Entry 7NWZ (X-ray diffraction, 4.17 A resolution (low resolution: residue-level contacts below are approximate; hydrogen-bond / salt-bridge calls are withheld)); this record covers chains D and E of the 3 polymer chains in the assembly.

# Chain D
Protein: ALK and LTK ligand 2
From: Homo sapiens
Reference sequence: Q6UX46 (ALKL2_HUMAN); residue numbers follow UniProt; this construct covers 78-152
Chain sequence (81 residues; numbered 78 to 158; the number before each row is that of its first residue):
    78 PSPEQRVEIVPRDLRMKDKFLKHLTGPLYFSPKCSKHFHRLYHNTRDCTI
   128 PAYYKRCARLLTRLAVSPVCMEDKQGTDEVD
Not modelled in the structure: 78-91, 150-158
Sequence notes: expression tag (153-158)
Disulfides: Cys111-Cys147, Cys125-Cys134
What the authors report for this chain:
  - mutagenesis - H100A: decreased binding to LTK
  - mutagenesis - F97E, H100A, R123E/R136E: decreased growth with ALK tyrosine kinase receptor (chain E)

# Chain E
Protein: ALK tyrosine kinase receptor
From: Homo sapiens
Notes: EC 2.7.10.1
Reference sequence: Q9UM73 (ALK_HUMAN); numbering as in UniProt (aligned over 648-985)
Chain sequence (344 residues; row label = number of the first residue in the row):
   648 TAPKSRNLFERNPNKELKPGENSPRQTPIFDPTVHWLFTTCGASGPHGPT
   698 QAQCNNAYQNSNLSVEVGSEGPLKGIQIWKVPATDTYSISGYGAAGGKGG
   748 KNTMMRSHGVSVLGIFNLEKDDMLYILVGQQGEDACPSTNQLIQKVCIGE
   798 NNVIEEEIRVNRSVHEWAGGGGGGGGATYVFKMKDGVPVPLIIAAGGGGR
   848 AYGAKTDTFHPERLENNSSVLGLNGNSGAAGGGGGWNDNTSLLWAGKSLQ
   898 EGATGGHSCPQAMKKWGWETRGGFGGGGGGCSSGGGGGGYIGGNAASNND
   948 PEMDGEDGVSFISPLGILYTPALKVMEGHGEVNIKHYLGTDEVD
Not modelled in the structure: 648-678, 986-991
Sequence notes: expression tag (986-991)
Swiss-Prot annotation at these positions:
  - glycosylation (N-linked (GlcNAc...) asparagine): Asn709, Asn808, Asn863, Asn864, Asn886
Disulfides: Cys688-Cys701, Cys783-Cys794, Cys906-Cys928
Covalent attachments: N-acetylglucosamine (NAG) linked to Asn808
What the authors report for this chain:
  - mutagenesis - M751T: abolished growth in response to cytokine
  - mutagenesis - M751T: unchanged expression
  - disease-associated variants - H694R: increased signaling (citing earlier work)
  - disease-associated variants - R753Q, F856S: increased growth in response to cytokine
  - mutagenesis - M751T: abolished growth with ALK and LTK ligand 2 (chain D)

# Interface between chain D and chain E
Residue-residue contacts (28; chain D residue first):
  His114(D) - Pro968(E)
  Arg117(D) - Tyr966(E)
  Leu118(D) - Thr967(E)
  Leu118(D) - Leu970(E)
  Asn121(D) - Tyr966(E)
  Asn121(D) - Tyr984(E)
  Thr122(D) - Leu760(E)
  Thr122(D) - Thr967(E)
  Arg123(D) - Tyr739(E)
  Arg123(D) - Glu978(E)
  Arg123(D) - Asn980(E)
  Arg123(D) - Lys982(E)
  Asp124(D) - Tyr739(E)
  Arg133(D) - Val972(E)
  Arg133(D) - Met973(E)
  Arg133(D) - Glu978(E)
  Arg136(D) - His755(E)
  Arg136(D) - Lys971(E)
  Arg136(D) - Val972(E)
  Arg136(D) - Glu974(E)
  Leu137(D) - Leu970(E)
  Leu137(D) - Val972(E)
  Arg140(D) - His857(E)
  Arg140(D) - Pro858(E)
  Arg140(D) - Glu859(E)
  Arg140(D) - Leu970(E)
  Arg140(D) - Lys971(E)
  Leu141(D) - Leu970(E)
Other interface residues (no listed pair), chain E (19 interface residues in all): Leu684
The authors on this interface:
  - hot spots on chain D (mutagenesis) - R123E, R123E/R136E: decreased binding to both receptors
  - hot spots on chain D (mutagenesis) - F97E: decreased binding to LTK
  - hot spots on chain D (mutagenesis) - F97E: unchanged binding to ALK
  - hot spots on chain D (mutagenesis) - R136E: decreased binding to ALK tyrosine kinase receptor (chain E)

# Summary
12 residues of chain D and 19 residues of chain E are in contact. N-acetylglucosamine is covalently linked to
Asn808(E). From the paper: F97E, H100A and R123E/R136E of chain D reduce growth with ALK tyrosine kinase
receptor (chain E); H100A and F97E of chain D reduce binding to LTK; 9 substitutions were tested in all.
Chain D is ALK and LTK ligand 2 and chain E is ALK tyrosine kinase receptor, both from Homo sapiens; the
structure, ALK:ALKAL2 complex, was determined by X-ray diffraction, deposited together with 7NX0, 7NX1, 7NX2,
7NX3 and 7NX4.
